PDB entry 8GUG | X-ray diffraction, 2.85 A resolution | chains B and C of the 3 polymer chains in the assembly

== Chain B (and C) ==
Name: DUF2384 domain-containing protein
From: Vibrio parahaemolyticus serotype O3:K6 (strain RIMD 2210633)
Notes: chain C of this document is another copy of the same molecule, construct and numbering; everything in this record applies to it too
Reference sequence: Q87I37 (Q87I37_VIBPA); residues 1-150 here = UniProt positions 1-150
Amino-acid sequence (150 residues; row label = number of the first residue in the row):
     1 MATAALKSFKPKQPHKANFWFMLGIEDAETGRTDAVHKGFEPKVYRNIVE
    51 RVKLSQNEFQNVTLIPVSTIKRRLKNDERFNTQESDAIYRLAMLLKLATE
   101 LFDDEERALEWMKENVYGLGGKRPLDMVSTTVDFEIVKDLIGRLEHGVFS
Not modelled in the structure: 1-23 (chain C: 1-22, 31, 150)

== How chain B and chain C interact ==
Pairs across the interface - 27 pairs, chain B then chain C:
  Thr33(B) - Val132(C)
  His37(B) - Thr130(C)
  His37(B) - Asp133(C)  salt bridge
  Leu64(B) - Thr82(C)
  Thr82(B) - Thr130(C)
  Gln83(B) - Ser129(C)
  Asp86(B) - Thr130(C)
  Asp86(B) - Thr131(C)  hydrogen bond (side chain-backbone)
  Asp86(B) - Val132(C)  hydrogen bond (side chain-backbone)
  Tyr89(B) - Val132(C)  hydrophobic
  Tyr89(B) - Glu135(C)  hydrogen bond
  Arg90(B) - Thr131(C)  hydrogen bond
  Thr130(B) - Asp86(C)
  Thr131(B) - Asp86(C)  hydrogen bond (backbone-side chain)
  Thr131(B) - Arg90(C)
  Thr131(B) - Thr131(C)
  Val132(B) - Thr33(C)
  Val132(B) - Val36(C)  hydrophobic
  Val132(B) - Asp86(C)
  Val132(B) - Tyr89(C)  hydrophobic
  Asp133(B) - Thr33(C)
  Asp133(B) - His37(C)  salt bridge
  Phe134(B) - Thr131(C)
  Phe134(B) - Glu135(C)
  Glu135(B) - Lys138(C)  salt bridge
  Ile136(B) - Thr33(C)
  Lys138(B) - Glu135(C)  salt bridge
Also at the interface, not in a pair above, chain B (19 interface residues in all): Arg32, Val36, Ser129
Also at the interface, not in a pair above, chain C (17 interface residues in all): Gln83, Phe134, Ile136

== Overview ==
Chain B and chain C form an interface of 19 and 17 residues respectively; the contacts include 5 hydrogen
bonds and 4 salt bridges. Polar contacts include His37(B)-Asp133(C), Glu135(B)-Lys138(C) and
Asp86(B)-Thr131(C).
Chain B and chain C are both DUF2384 domain-containing protein (Vibrio parahaemolyticus serotype O3:K6 (strain
RIMD 2210633)); the structure, Structure of VPA0770 toxin bound to VPA0769 antitoxin in Vibrio
parahaemolyticus, was determined by X-ray diffraction.
